8B2F - chains A and H; structure by X-ray diffraction, 1.18 A resolution.

Chain A:
Molecule: SH3-like cell wall binding domain-containing protein
From: Trichophaea saccata
Amino-acid sequence (74 residues; each row starts with the number of its first residue):
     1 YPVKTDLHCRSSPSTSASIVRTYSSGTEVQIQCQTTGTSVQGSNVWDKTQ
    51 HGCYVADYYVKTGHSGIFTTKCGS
Disulfide bonds: Cys-9/Cys-53, Cys-33/Cys-72
Bound ions: Zn2+: His-8 (shared with 1 residue of chain B; Gly-1(H) of chain H; 1 residue of chain T)
From the paper describing this entry:
  - binding site for Gly-gly-gly (chain H): Asp-6, His-8, Arg-10
  - Zn2+ coordination: His-8

Chain H:
Molecule: Gly-gly-gly
Amino-acid sequence (3 residues; numbered 1 to 3; the number before each row is that of its first residue):
     1 GGG
Bound ions: Zn2+: Gly-1 (shared with His-8(A) of chain A; 1 residue of chain B; 1 residue of chain T)

Chain A / chain H interface:
Pairs across the interface (10):
  Asp-6(A) / Gly-1(H)
  Asp-6(A) / Gly-2(H)  hydrogen bond (backbone-backbone)
  Leu-7(A) / Gly-2(H)
  His-8(A) / Gly-1(H)  hydrogen bond (side chain-backbone)
  His-8(A) / Gly-2(H)  hydrogen bond (backbone-backbone)
  His-8(A) / Gly-3(H)
  Arg-10(A) / Gly-3(H)  hydrogen bond (side chain-backbone)
  Thr-15(A) / Gly-3(H)
  Trp-46(A) / Gly-3(H)
  Tyr-59(A) / Gly-3(H)
Interface residues without a listed pair, chain A (9 interface residues in all): Thr-5, Ala-56

Overview:
9 residues of chain A and 3 residues of chain H are in contact, with 4 hydrogen bonds. Among the polar pairs
are His-8(A)/Gly-1(H), Arg-10(A)/Gly-3(H) and Asp-6(A)/Gly-2(H). His-8(A) and Gly-1(H) form the Zn2+ site.
From the paper: a binding site for Gly-gly-gly (chain H) at Asp-6(A), His-8(A) and Arg-10(A); Zn2+
coordination by His-8(A).
Here chain A is SH3-like cell wall binding domain-containing protein (Trichophaea saccata) and chain H is
Gly-gly-gly. Entry 8B2F (SH3-like cell wall binding domain of the GH24 family muramidase from Trichophaea
saccata in complex with ...) was determined by X-ray diffraction together with 8B2E, 8B2G, 8B2H and 8B2S from
the same study.
